Entry 8PEL (X-ray diffraction, 3.81 A resolution); this record covers chains B and E of the 9 polymer chains in the assembly.

Chain B:
Protein: Exoribonuclease phosphorolytic domain-containing protein
Organism: Thermochaetoides thermophila DSM 1495
UniProtKB: G0SC21 (G0SC21_CHATD); numbering as in UniProt (aligned over 1-284)
Chain sequence (284 residues; row label = number of the first residue in the row):
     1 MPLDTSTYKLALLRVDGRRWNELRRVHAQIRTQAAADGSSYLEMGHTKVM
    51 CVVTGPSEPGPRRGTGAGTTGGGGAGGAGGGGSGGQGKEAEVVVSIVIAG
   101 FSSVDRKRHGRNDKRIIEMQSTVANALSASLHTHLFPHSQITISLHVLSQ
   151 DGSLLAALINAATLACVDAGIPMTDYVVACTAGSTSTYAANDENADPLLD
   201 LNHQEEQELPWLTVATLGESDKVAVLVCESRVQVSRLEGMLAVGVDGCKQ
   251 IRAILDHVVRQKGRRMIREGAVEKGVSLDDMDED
Not modelled in the structure: 1-15, 61-87, 102-111, 187-192, 270-284

Chain E:
Protein: Exoribonuclease phosphorolytic domain-containing protein
Organism: Thermochaetoides thermophila DSM 1495
UniProtKB: G0RZG4 (G0RZG4_CHATD); residue numbers follow UniProt; this construct covers 1-413
Chain sequence (413 residues; row label = number of the first residue in the row):
     1 MSAASSQHVLLSPAELAYLHASLSLTPPIRPDGRSPTQFRPLIAETGILP
    51 GANGSARVCFADGTEAIVGVKAEVEKTVSRSKEDEEVGLLVASAGDMDVD
   101 DEEGYAKVGADNRTGEASWVEITVEIPGVRDDDSGMVFLAQLLGEALLAD
   151 GEFVKKLWINRRYHWKLYIDILLISPPLSYPLPLLSLTTHLALLSTRLPR
   201 LKSEGDEDPYFDDDWAVAPYLFPRSSSASKSSKSSPTQPTTRPPITLLVM
   251 AVGNNILFDPSKEELAVADVALAVSVTATDVDPDESDAQKETATATAGPD
   301 SADAAKRGRKLRLLSIRTIDPPSRLTPPGVPNSTNPAAIYGTTSSSGTNG
   351 NGQPQQKVESGKISEPIEPIEGVWRAPRGGAKRLVLGALVQKVLEKGGVV
   401 DEVLDALEGVELT
Not modelled in the structure: 1-6, 78-116, 227-237, 283-306, 334-362

Interface between chain B and chain E:
Pairs across the interface (14):
  Q33(B) - G63(E)
  Q33(B) - E65(E)  hydrogen bond
  Q33(B) - S175(E)  hydrogen bond
  M50(B) - R57(E)
  V52(B) - I174(E)
  V97(B) - E125(E)
  A99(B) - L172(E)  hydrophobic
  G100(B) - D170(E)  hydrogen bond (backbone-side chain)
  F101(B) - G51(E)
  F101(B) - K71(E)
  H146(B) - L173(E)
  H146(B) - I174(E)
  L148(B) - I67(E)  hydrophobic
  S149(B) - P50(E)
Also at the interface, not in a pair above, chain B (14 interface residues in all): A34, K48, I98, S144
Also at the interface, not in a pair above, chain E (16 interface residues in all): I48, L49, P127

Overview:
14 residues of chain B and 16 residues of chain E are in contact; the contacts include 3 hydrogen bonds. Polar
contacts include Q33(B)-E65(E), Q33(B)-S175(E) and G100(B)-D170(E).
Here chain B is Exoribonuclease phosphorolytic domain-containing protein and chain E is Exoribonuclease
phosphorolytic domain-containing protein, both from Thermochaetoides thermophila DSM 1495. Entry 8PEL
(Structure of C. thermophilum RNA exosome core) was determined by X-ray diffraction.
